Entry 6O98 (X-ray diffraction, 2.29 A resolution); this record covers chain A.

== Chain A ==
Molecule: Nuclear receptor ROR-gamma
Organism: Homo sapiens
Notes: fragment: ligand-binding domain
UniProtKB: P51449 (RORG_HUMAN); residues 244-487 here correspond to UniProt positions 265-508 (UniProt number = residue number + 21)
Amino-acid sequence (265 residues; numbered 223 to 487; the number before each row is that of its first residue):
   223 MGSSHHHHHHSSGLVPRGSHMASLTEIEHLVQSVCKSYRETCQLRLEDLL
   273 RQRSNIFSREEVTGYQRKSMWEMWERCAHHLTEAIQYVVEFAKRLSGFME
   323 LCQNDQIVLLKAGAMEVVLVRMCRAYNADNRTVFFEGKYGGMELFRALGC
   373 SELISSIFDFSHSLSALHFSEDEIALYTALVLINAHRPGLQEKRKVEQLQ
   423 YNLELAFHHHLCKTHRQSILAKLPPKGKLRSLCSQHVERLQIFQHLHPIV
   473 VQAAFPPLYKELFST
Disordered / not traced: 223-243, 467-487
Sequence notes: expression tag (223-243)
Ligand contacts: phenyl (L8A; 1-(4-{(3R)-3-[(4-fluorophenyl)sulfonyl]-3-[4-(1,1,1,3,3,3-hexafluoro-2-hydroxypropan-2-yl)phenyl]pyrrolidine-1-carbonyl}piperazin-1-yl)ethan-1-one): Cys264, Gln265, Leu266, Leu271, Trp296, Cys299, His302, Leu303, Ala306, Met337, Val340, Leu341, Arg343, Met344, Arg346, Ala347, Val355, Phe357, Phe367, Leu370, Ile376, Ile379, Phe380, His458, Leu462
Swiss-Prot annotation at these positions:
  - motif: Leu480 to Phe485 (AF-2)
What the authors report for this chain:
  - binding site for phenyl: Trp296, Leu303, Met337, Val340, Met344, Arg346, Val355, Phe357, Phe367, Leu370, Ile376, Ile379, Phe380, His458

== Summary ==
Chain A binds phenyl. From the paper: a binding site for phenyl at Trp296, Leu303 and Met337 among others.
Chain A is Nuclear receptor ROR-gamma (Homo sapiens); the structure, Crystal structure of RAR-related orphan
receptor C in complex with a phenyl (3-phenylpyrrolidin-3-yl)sulfone inhibitor, was determined by X-ray
diffraction together with 6NX1 from the same study.
